PDB entry 1AD1 | X-ray diffraction, 2.20 A resolution | chains A and B

[Chain A (and B)]
Molecule: Dihydropteroate synthetase
Source organism: Staphylococcus aureus
Notes: EC 2.5.1.15; chain B of this document is another copy of the same molecule, construct and numbering; everything in this record applies to it too
UniProt: O05701 (DHPS_STAAU); residue numbers follow UniProt; this construct covers 2-267
Amino-acid sequence (266 residues; row label = number of the first residue in the row):
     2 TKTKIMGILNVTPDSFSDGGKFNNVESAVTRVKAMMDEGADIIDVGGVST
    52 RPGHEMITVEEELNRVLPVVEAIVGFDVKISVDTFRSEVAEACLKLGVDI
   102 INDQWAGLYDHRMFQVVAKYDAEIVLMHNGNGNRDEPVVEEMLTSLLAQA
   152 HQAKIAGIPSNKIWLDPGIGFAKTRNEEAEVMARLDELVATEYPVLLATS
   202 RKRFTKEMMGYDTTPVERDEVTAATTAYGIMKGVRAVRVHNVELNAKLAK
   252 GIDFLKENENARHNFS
Not modelled in the structure: 266-267 (chain B: 15-24, 52-56)
Ion coordination: K+: Val75, Phe77, Val79
Curated features (UniProtKB/Swiss-Prot):
  - binding site (Mg(2+)): Asn11
  - binding site ((7,8-dihydropterin-6-yl)methyl diphosphate): Arg52, Asp84, Asn103, Asp167, Lys203, Arg239 to His241

[How chain A and chain B interact]
Residue-residue contacts (59; chain A residue first):
  Ala180(A) with Asn259(B), hydrogen bond (backbone-side chain); Arg263(B)
  Glu181(A) with Arg263(B)
  Ala184(A) with Asn259(B); Glu260(B); Arg263(B); His264(B)
  Arg185(A) with Arg263(B), hydrogen bond (side chain-backbone); His264(B)
  Phe205(A) with Phe255(B), hydrophobic
  Met209(A) with Lys251(B), hydrogen bond (backbone-side chain); Gly252(B); Phe255(B), hydrophobic
  Met210(A) with Lys251(B)
  Gly211(A) with Lys251(B)
  Glu221(A) with Lys248(B); Leu249(B)
  Ala224(A) with Leu249(B)
  Ala225(A) with Leu249(B); Gly252(B); Ile253(B); Leu256(B)
  Thr226(A) with Leu256(B)
  Ala228(A) with Ala228(B), hydrophobic
  Tyr229(A) with Met232(B), hydrophobic; Leu256(B), hydrophobic; Glu260(B), hydrogen bond
  Met232(A) with Tyr229(B), hydrophobic; Met232(B), hydrophobic
  Lys233(A) with Glu260(B), salt bridge
  Leu245(A) with Glu221(B)
  Lys248(A) with Glu218(B); Glu221(B), salt bridge; Val222(B)
  Leu249(A) with Glu221(B); Ala224(B); Ala225(B)
  Lys251(A) with Met209(B)
  Gly252(A) with Met209(B); Ala225(B)
  Ile253(A) with Ala225(B)
  Phe255(A) with Phe205(B), hydrophobic; Met209(B), hydrophobic
  Leu256(A) with Met209(B), hydrophobic; Ala225(B); Thr226(B); Tyr229(B), hydrophobic
  Asn259(A) with Ala180(B), hydrogen bond (side chain-backbone); Ala184(B)
  Glu260(A) with Ala184(B); Tyr229(B), hydrogen bond; Lys233(B), salt bridge
  Arg263(A) with Asn177(B), hydrogen bond; Ala180(B); Glu181(B), salt bridge; Ala184(B); Arg185(B), hydrogen bond (backbone-side chain)
  His264(A) with Ala184(B); Arg185(B)
Other interface residues (no listed pair), chain A (31 interface residues in all): Met183, Tyr212, Val222
Other interface residues (no listed pair), chain B (32 interface residues in all): Met183, Met210, Glu244, Leu245

[Overview]
The interface between chain A and chain B involves 31 residues on one side and 32 on the other; the contacts
include 8 hydrogen bonds and 4 salt bridges. Polar contacts include Lys233(A)-Glu260(B), Lys248(A)-Glu221(B)
and Arg263(A)-Glu181(B).
Chain A and chain B are both Dihydropteroate synthetase (Staphylococcus aureus); the structure,
Dihydropteroate synthetase (apo form) from staphylococcus aureus, was determined by X-ray diffraction (same
publication as 1AD4).
